Entry 5QJ0 (X-ray diffraction, 2.08 A resolution); this record covers chain A.

# Chain A
Molecule: RNA-dependent RNA polymerase
Source organism: Hepacivirus C
Notes: EC 2.7.7.48; fragment: n-terminal catalytic region
UniProtKB: R9THT8 (R9THT8_9HEPC); residues 1-573 here correspond to UniProt positions 2443-3015 (UniProt number = residue number + 2442)
Chain sequence (574 residues; row label = number of the first residue in the row; numbering starts at 0):
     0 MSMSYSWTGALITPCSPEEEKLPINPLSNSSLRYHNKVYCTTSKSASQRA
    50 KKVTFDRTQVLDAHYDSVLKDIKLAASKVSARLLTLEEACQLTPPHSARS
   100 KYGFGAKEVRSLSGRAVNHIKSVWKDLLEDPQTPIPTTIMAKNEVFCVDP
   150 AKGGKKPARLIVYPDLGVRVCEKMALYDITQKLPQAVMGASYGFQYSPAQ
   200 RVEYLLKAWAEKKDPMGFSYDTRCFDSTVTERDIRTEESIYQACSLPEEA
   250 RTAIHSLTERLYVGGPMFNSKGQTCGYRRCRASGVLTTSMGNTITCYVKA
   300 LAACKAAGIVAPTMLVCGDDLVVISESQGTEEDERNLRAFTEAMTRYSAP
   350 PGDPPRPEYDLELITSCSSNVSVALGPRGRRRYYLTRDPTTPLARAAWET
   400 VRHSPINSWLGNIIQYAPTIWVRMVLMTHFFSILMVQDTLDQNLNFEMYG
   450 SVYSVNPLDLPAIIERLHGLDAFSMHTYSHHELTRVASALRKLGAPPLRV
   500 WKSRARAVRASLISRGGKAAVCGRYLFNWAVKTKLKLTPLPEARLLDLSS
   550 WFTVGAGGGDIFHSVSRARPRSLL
Disordered / not traced: 0, 25-29, 149-151, 404-405, 570-573
Differences from the reference sequence: initiating methionine (0); engineered mutation Ser30 (Leu2472 in R9THT8)
Small-molecule neighbours:
  - nonaethylene glycol (2PE): Lys100, Tyr101, Pro135, Thr136, Thr137, Phe267, Asn268, Ser269, Lys270, Gly271
  - J6D (6-[ethyl(methylsulfonyl)amino]-2-(4-fluorophenyl)-N-methyl-5-(3-{[1-(pyrimidin-2-yl)cyclopropyl]carbamoyl}phenyl)-1-benzofuran-3-carboxamide): Phe193, Pro197, Arg200, Leu204, Leu314, Val315, Cys316, Asp319, Leu320, Val321, Leu360, Ile363, Ser365, Cys366, Ser368, Val370, Leu384, Ile413, Gln414, Tyr415, Phe445, Met447, Tyr448, Tyr452, Leu466, Trp550, Phe551, Ala555
What the authors report for this chain:
  - binding site for J6D: Pro197, Arg200, Leu384, Gln414, Tyr415, Tyr452, Trp550
  - specificity-determining residues: Gln414 (proposed by the authors, not directly observed)

# Overview
Chain A binds compound J6D and nonaethylene glycol. From the paper: a binding site for J6D at Pro197, Arg200
and Leu384 among others; the specificity determinant Gln414.
Chain A is RNA-dependent RNA polymerase (Hepacivirus C); the structure, CRYSTAL STRUCTURE OF THE HEPATITIS C
VIRUS GENOTYPE 2A STRAIN JFH1 NS5B RNA-DEPENDENT RNA POLYMERASE IN ..., was determined by X-ray diffraction
together with 5QJ1 from the same study.
